PDB entry 7YPB | electron microscopy, 3.48 A resolution | chains C and F of the 9 polymer chains in the assembly

[Chain C]
Protein: DNA-directed RNA polymerase subunit beta
From: Escherichia coli K-12
Notes: EC 2.7.7.6
UniProt: P0A8V2 (RPOB_ECOLI); numbering as in UniProt (aligned over 1-1342)
Amino-acid sequence (1342 residues; row label = number of the first residue in the row):
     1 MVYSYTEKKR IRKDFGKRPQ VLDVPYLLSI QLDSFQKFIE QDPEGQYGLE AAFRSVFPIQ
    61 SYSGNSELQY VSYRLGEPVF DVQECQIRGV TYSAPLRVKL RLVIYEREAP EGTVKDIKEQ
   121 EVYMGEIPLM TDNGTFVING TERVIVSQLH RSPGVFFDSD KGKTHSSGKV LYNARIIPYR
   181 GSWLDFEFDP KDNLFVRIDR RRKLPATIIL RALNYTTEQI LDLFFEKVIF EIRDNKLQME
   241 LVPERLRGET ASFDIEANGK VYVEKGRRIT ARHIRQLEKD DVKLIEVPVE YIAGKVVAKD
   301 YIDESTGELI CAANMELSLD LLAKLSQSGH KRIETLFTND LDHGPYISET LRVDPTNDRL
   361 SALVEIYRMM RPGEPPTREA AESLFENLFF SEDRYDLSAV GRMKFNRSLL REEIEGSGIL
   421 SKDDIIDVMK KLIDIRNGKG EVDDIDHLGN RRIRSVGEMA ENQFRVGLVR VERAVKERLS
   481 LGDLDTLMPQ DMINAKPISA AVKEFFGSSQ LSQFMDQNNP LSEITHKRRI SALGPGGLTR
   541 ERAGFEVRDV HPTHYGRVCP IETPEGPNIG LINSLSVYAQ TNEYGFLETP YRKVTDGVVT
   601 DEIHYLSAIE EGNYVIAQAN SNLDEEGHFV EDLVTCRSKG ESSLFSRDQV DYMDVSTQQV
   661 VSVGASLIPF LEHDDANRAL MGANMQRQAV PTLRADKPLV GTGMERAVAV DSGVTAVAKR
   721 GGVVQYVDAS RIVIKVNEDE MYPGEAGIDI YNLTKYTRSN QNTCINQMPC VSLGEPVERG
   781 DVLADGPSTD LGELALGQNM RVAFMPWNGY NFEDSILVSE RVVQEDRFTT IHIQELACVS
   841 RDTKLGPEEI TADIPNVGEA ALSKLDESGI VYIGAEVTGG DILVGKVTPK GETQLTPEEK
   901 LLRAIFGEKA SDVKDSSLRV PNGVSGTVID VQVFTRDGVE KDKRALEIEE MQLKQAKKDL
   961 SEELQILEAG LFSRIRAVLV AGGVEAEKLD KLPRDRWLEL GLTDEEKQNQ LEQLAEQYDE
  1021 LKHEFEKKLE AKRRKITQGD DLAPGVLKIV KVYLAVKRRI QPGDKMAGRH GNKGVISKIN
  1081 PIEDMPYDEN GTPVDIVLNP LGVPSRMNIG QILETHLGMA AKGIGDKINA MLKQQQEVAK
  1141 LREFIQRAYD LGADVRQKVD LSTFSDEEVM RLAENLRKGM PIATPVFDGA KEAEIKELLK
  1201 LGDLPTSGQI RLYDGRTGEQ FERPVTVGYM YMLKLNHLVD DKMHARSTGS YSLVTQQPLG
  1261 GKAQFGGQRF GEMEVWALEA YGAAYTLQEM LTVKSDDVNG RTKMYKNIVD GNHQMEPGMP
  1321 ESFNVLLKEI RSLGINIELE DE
Disordered / not traced: 1-2, 891-912, 980-1004, 1342
Swiss-Prot annotation at these positions:
  - modified residue (N6-acetyllysine): Lys1022, Lys1200
  - mutagenesis: Ile561 (I561S: Resistant to antibiotics salinamide A and B), Ile569 (I569S: Resistant to antibiotics salinamide A and B), Ala665 (A665E: Resistant to antibiotics salinamide A and B), Asp675 (D675A/G: Resistant to antibiotics salinamide A and B), Asn677 (N677H/K: Resistant to antibiotics salinamide A and B), Leu680 (L680M: Resistant to antibiotics salinamide A and B), Glu813 (E813K: Disrupts the enzyme's active center)

[Chain F]
Molecule: 31-nt DNA strand
Sequence (31 nucleotides; row label = number of the first residue in the row; numbers below 1 keep their minus sign (DG-16 is residue -16)):
   -16 GGCGTACCCT TTTTATTCAC GGCGAATACC C
Disordered / not traced: -16 to -11

[How chain C and chain F interact]
Contacting residue pairs (10):
  Gly181(C) - DT-1(F)  base contact
  Ser182(C) - DA-2(F)  base contact
  Trp183(C) - DT0(F)  stacking on the base
  Asp199(C) - DT-1(F)  base contact
  Arg200(C) - DT0(F)  hydrogen bond to the base
  Arg371(C) - DT-4(F)  hydrogen bond to the base
  Arg394(C) - DT-4(F)  salt bridge to the phosphate
  Arg394(C) - DT-3(F)  salt bridge to the phosphate
  Arg473(C) - DT-5(F)  sugar contact
  Arg542(C) - DC1(F)  base contact
Interface residues without a listed pair, chain C (10 interface residues in all): Glu374

[Summary]
10 residues of chain C and 7 residues of chain F are in contact, with 2 hydrogen bonds, 2 salt bridges and 1
aromatic stacking contact. Polar pairs include Arg200(C)-DT0(F), Arg371(C)-DT-4(F) and Arg394(C)-DT-4(F). From
UniProt: 7 mutagenesis sites on chain C.
Here chain C is DNA-directed RNA polymerase subunit beta (Escherichia coli K-12) and chain F is a 31-nt DNA
strand. Entry 7YPB (Cryo-EM structure of Escherichia coli release complex of transcription termination
(TTC-release)) was determined by electron microscopy, deposited together with 7YP9 and 7YPA.
